Entry 8V6U (electron microscopy, 3.00 A resolution); this record covers chains B and E of the 5 polymer chains in the assembly.

Chain B:
Protein: G protein alpha-subunit q (Gi2-mini-Gq chimera)
Organism: Homo sapiens
Sequence (246 residues; numbered 1 to 246; the number before each row is that of its first residue):
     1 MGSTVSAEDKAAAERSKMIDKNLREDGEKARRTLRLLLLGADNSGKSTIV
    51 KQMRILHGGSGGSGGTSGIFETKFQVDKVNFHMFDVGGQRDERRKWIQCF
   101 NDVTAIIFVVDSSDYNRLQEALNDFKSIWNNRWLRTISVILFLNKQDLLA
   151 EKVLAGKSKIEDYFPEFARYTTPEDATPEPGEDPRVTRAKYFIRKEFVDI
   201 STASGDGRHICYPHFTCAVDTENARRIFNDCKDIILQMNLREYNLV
Not modelled in the structure: 1-4, 52-67, 88-92, 174-182, 218

Chain E:
Protein: single-chain variable fragment 16 (scFv16)
Organism: Homo sapiens
Notes: antibody fragment or engineered binder
Sequence (286 residues; row label = number of the first residue in the row; note: 3 numbers in that range are skipped by the numbering (no residue carries them; nothing is unmodelled there); a row labelled like 120A-120O holds insertion residues (120A, then the next letters in order); numbers below 1 keep their minus sign (Met-37 is residue -37)):
   -37 MLLVNQSHQGFNKEHTSKMVSAIVLYVLLAAAAHSAFADVQLVESGGGLV
    13 QPGGSRKLSCSASGFAFSSFGMHWVRQAPEKGLEWVAYISSGSGTIYYAD
    63 TVKGRFTISRDDPKNTLFLQMTSLRSEDTAMYYCVRSIYYYGSSPFDFWG
   113 QGTTLTVS
120A-120O SGGGGSGGGGSGGGG
   124 SDIVMTQATSSVPVTPGESVSISCRSSKSLLHSNGNTYLYWFLQRPGQSP
   174 QLLIYRMSNLASGVPDRFSGSGSGTAFTLTISRLEAEDVGVYYCMQHLEY
   224 PLTFGAGTKLELK
Not modelled in the structure: -37 to 1, 120A-120O, 138, 236
Disulfide bonds: Cys147-Cys217

Chain B / chain E interface:
Pairs across the interface (22):
  Ser6(B) - His155(E)
  Ser6(B) - Tyr161(E)  hydrogen bond
  Ala7(B) - His220(E)
  Ala7(B) - Leu221(E)
  Ala7(B) - Tyr223(E)  hydrophobic
  Glu8(B) - Tyr101(E)
  Glu8(B) - Tyr161(E)
  Glu8(B) - Tyr163(E)  hydrogen bond
  Glu8(B) - His220(E)  salt bridge
  Asp9(B) - Asn157(E)
  Asp9(B) - Tyr161(E)
  Lys10(B) - Tyr59(E)  hydrogen bond
  Ala11(B) - Tyr101(E)  hydrophobic
  Ala12(B) - Tyr101(E)
  Glu14(B) - Ser52(E)
  Glu14(B) - Gly56(E)
  Glu14(B) - Thr57(E)
  Arg15(B) - Ser31(E)
  Arg15(B) - Tyr101(E)
  Arg15(B) - Tyr102(E)
  Met18(B) - Ser53(E)
  Met18(B) - Gly54(E)
Also at the interface, not in a pair above, chain B (11 interface residues in all): Val5
Also at the interface, not in a pair above, chain E (20 interface residues in all): Ile100, Pro107, Arg179, Glu222

Overview:
11 residues of chain B face 20 of chain E across their interface, with 3 hydrogen bonds and 1 salt bridge.
Among the polar pairs are Glu8(B)-His220(E), Ser6(B)-Tyr161(E) and Glu8(B)-Tyr163(E).
Here chain B is G protein alpha-subunit q (Gi2-mini-Gq chimera) and chain E is single-chain variable fragment
16 (scFv16), both from Homo sapiens. Entry 8V6U (5HT2AR-miniGq heterotrimer in complex with a novel agonist
obtained from large scale docking) was determined by electron microscopy together with 8UWL from the same
study.
